Entry 4JLJ (X-ray diffraction, 2.00 A resolution); this record covers chains A and B.

# Chain A (and B)
Molecule: Deoxycytidine kinase
From: Homo sapiens
Notes: EC 2.7.1.74; chain B of this document is another copy of the same molecule, construct and numbering; everything in this record applies to it too
Reference sequence: P27707 (DCK_HUMAN); numbering as in UniProt (aligned over 1-260)
Chain sequence (280 residues; row label = number of the first residue in the row; numbers below 1 keep their minus sign (Met-19 is residue -19)):
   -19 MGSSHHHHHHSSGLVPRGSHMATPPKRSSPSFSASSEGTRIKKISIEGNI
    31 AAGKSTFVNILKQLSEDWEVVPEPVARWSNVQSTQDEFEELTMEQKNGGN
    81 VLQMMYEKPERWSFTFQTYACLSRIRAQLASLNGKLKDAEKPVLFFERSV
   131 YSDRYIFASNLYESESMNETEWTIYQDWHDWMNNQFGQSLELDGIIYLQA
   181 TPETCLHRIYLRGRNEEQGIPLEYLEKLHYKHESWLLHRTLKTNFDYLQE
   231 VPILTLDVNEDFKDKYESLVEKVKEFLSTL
Unresolved in the structure: -19 to 19, 61-69 (chain B: -19 to 18, 61-69)
Construct notes: initiating methionine (-19); expression tag (-18 to 0); engineered mutation Ser9 (Cys in P27707), Ser45 (Cys in P27707), Ser59 (Cys in P27707), Glu74 (Ser in P27707), Ser146 (Cys in P27707)
UniProt features mapped onto this chain:
  - active site: Glu127 (Proton acceptor)
  - binding site (ATP): Gly28 to Thr36, Arg188 to Arg192, Glu240 to Phe242
  - binding site (substrate): Glu53, Tyr86, Gln97, Arg128, Asp133, Glu197
  - modified residue: Ser11 (Phosphoserine), Ser15 (Phosphoserine), Thr72 (Phosphothreonine)
  - mutagenesis: Ala100 (A100V: Strongly increased catalytic efficiency towards deoxycytidine; when associated with M-104 and A-133), Arg104 (R104L: Strongly increased catalytic efficiency towards deoxythymidine; when associated with A-133; R104M: Strongly increased catalytic efficiency towards deoxycytidine ...), Asp133 (D133A: Strongly increased catalytic efficiency towards deoxycytidine; when associated with V-100 and M-104. Strongly increased catalytic efficiency towards deoxythymidine; when associated with L-104)
Residues lining bound ligands:
  - 1NM (2-[({2-[3-(2-fluoroethoxy)-4-methoxyphenyl]-1,3-thiazol-4-yl}methyl)sulfanyl]pyrimidine-4,6-diamine), molecule 1: Ile30, Ser59, Leu82, Tyr86, Arg194, Glu196, Glu197, Gly199, Ile200, Pro201, Glu203, Tyr204
  - 1NM, molecule 2: Glu53, Val55, Leu82, Met85, Tyr86, Pro89, Phe96, Gln97, Ala100, Arg128, Asp133, Phe137, Asn140, Leu141, Ser144, Tyr204
  - UDP (uridine-5'-diphosphate): Asn29, Ile30, Ala31, Ala32, Gly33, Lys34, Ser35, Thr36, Glu127, Arg188, Leu191, Arg192, Asp241, Phe242, Lys243
Reported in the primary citation:
  - binding site for 1NM: Glu53, Gln97, Asp133, Phe137, Glu197, Gly199, Ile200, Pro201
  - catalytic residues: Glu53 (citing earlier work)
  - conformationally variable residues (side-chain flip): Trp58
  - contacts within the chain: Trp58-Glu74

# Interface between chain A and chain B
Contacting residue pairs - 44 pairs, chain A then chain B:
  Met73(A) - Asp157(B)
  Asn77(A) - Thr150(B)
  Asn77(A) - Thr153(B)
  Asn80(A) - Thr150(B)  hydrogen bond
  Met84(A) - Asn148(B)
  Glu90(A) - Arg91(B)  hydrogen bond (backbone-side chain)
  Arg91(A) - Glu90(B)  hydrogen bond (side chain-backbone)
  Arg91(A) - Arg91(B)
  Arg91(A) - Glu151(B)  salt bridge
  Trp92(A) - Asn148(B)
  Trp92(A) - Glu151(B)
  Phe94(A) - Thr95(B)
  Thr95(A) - Phe94(B)
  Thr95(A) - Ile154(B)
  Tyr99(A) - Ile154(B)  hydrophobic
  Tyr99(A) - Asp157(B)  hydrogen bond
  Leu102(A) - Trp161(B)  hydrophobic
  Arg106(A) - Asp157(B)  salt bridge
  Arg106(A) - Trp161(B)
  Leu109(A) - Trp161(B)  hydrophobic
  Asn148(A) - Met84(B)
  Asn148(A) - Trp92(B)
  Thr150(A) - Asn77(B)
  Thr150(A) - Asn80(B)
  Glu151(A) - Arg91(B)  salt bridge
  Glu151(A) - Trp92(B)
  Thr153(A) - Asn77(B)
  Ile154(A) - Asn77(B)
  Ile154(A) - Tyr99(B)  hydrophobic
  Asp157(A) - Tyr99(B)  hydrogen bond
  Asp157(A) - Arg106(B)  salt bridge
  Trp158(A) - Leu102(B)
  Trp158(A) - Trp158(B)
  Trp161(A) - Leu102(B)  hydrophobic
  Trp161(A) - Ile105(B)  hydrophobic
  Trp161(A) - Arg106(B)
  Trp161(A) - Met162(B)  hydrophobic
  Met162(A) - Trp158(B)
  Met162(A) - Met162(B)  hydrophobic
  Gln165(A) - Leu109(B)
  Phe166(A) - Trp161(B)  hydrophobic
  Phe166(A) - Met162(B)  hydrophobic
  Phe166(A) - Gln165(B)
  Phe166(A) - Phe166(B)  hydrophobic
Interface residues without a listed pair, chain A (26 interface residues in all): Thr98, Ile105
Interface residues without a listed pair, chain B (26 interface residues in all): Val81, Thr98

# Summary
The chain A/chain B interface involves 26 residues from each chain; the contacts include 5 hydrogen bonds and
4 salt bridges. Polar contacts include Arg91(A)-Glu151(B), Arg106(A)-Asp157(B) and Asn80(A)-Thr150(B). Ligands
of chain A: compound 1NM and UDP. From the paper: the catalytic residue Glu53(A); a binding site for 1NM at
Glu53(A), Gln97(A) and Asp133(A) among others.
Chain A and chain B are both Deoxycytidine kinase (Homo sapiens); the structure, Human dCK C4S-S74E mutant in
complex with UDP and the F2.1.1 inhibitor
(2-[({2-[3-(2-FLUOROETHOXY)-4-METHOXYPHENYL]-1,3-THIAZOL-4-YL}METHYL)SULFANYL]PYRIMIDINE-4,6-DIAMINE), was
determined by X-ray diffraction (same publication as 4JLM and 4JLN).
